5X8P - chains E and A of the 58 polymer chains in the assembly; structure by electron microscopy, 3.40 A resolution.

# Chain E
Molecule: 50S ribosomal protein L4, chloroplastic
Source organism: Spinacia oleracea
UniProt: O49937 (RK4_SPIOL); residues 51-293 here = UniProt positions 51-293
Amino-acid sequence (243 residues; row label = number of the first residue in the row):
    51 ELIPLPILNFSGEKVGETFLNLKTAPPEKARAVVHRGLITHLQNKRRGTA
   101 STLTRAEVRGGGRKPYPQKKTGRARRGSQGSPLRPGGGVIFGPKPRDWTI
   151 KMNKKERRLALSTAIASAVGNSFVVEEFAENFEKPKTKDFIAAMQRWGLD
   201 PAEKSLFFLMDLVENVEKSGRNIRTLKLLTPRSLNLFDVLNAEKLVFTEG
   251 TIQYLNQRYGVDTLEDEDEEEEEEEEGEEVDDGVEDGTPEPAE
Unresolved in the structure: 51, 262-293

# Chain A
Molecule: 23S rRNA
Source organism: Spinacia oleracea
Sequence (2810 nucleotides; row label = number of the first residue in the row):
     1 UUCAAACGAGGAAAGGCUUACGGUGGAUACCUAGGCACCCAGAGACGAGG
    51 AAGGGCGUAUUAAUCGACGAAAUGCUUCGGGGAGUUGAAAAUAAGCAGAG
   101 AUCCGGAGAUUCCCGAAUAGGUCAACCUUUCGAACUUCUGCUGAAUCCAU
   151 GGGCAGGCAAGAGACAACCUGGCGAACUGAAACAUCUUAGUAGCCAGAGG
   201 AAAAGAAAGCAAAAGCGAUUCCCGUAGUAGCGGCGAGCGAAAUGGGAGCA
   251 GCCUAAACCGUGAAAACGGGGUUGUGGGAGAGCAAUACAAGCGUCGUGCU
   301 GCUAGGCGAAUCAGUGGAGUGCGGAACCCUAGAUGGUGAAAGUCCAGUAG
   351 CCGAAAGCAUCACUAGCUUAUGCUCUGACCCGAGUAGCAUGGGGCACGUG
   401 GAAUCCCGUGUGAAUCAGCAAGGACCACCUUGCAAGGCUAAAUACUCCUG
   451 GGUGACCGAUAGCGAAGUAGUACCGUGAGGGAAGGGUGAAAAGAACCCCC
   501 AUCGGGGAGUGAAAUAGAACAUGAAACCGUAAGCUCUCAAGCAGUGGGAG
   551 GGGGACCAGACCCUGACCGCGUGCCUGUUGAAGAAUGAGCCGGCGACUCA
   601 UAGGCAGUGGCUUGGUUAAGGGAACCCACCGGAGCCGUAGCGAAAGCGAG
   651 UCUUCAUAGGGCAAUUGUCACUGCUUAUGGACCCGAACCUGGGUGAUCUA
   701 UCCAUGACCAGGAUGAAGCUUGGGUGAAACUAAGUGGAGGUCCGAACCGA
   751 CUGAUGUUGAAGAAUCAGCGGAUGAGUUGUGGUUAGGGGUGAAAUGCCAC
   801 UCGAACCCAGAGCUAGCUGGUUCUCCCCGAAAUGCGUUGAGGCGCAGCAG
   851 UUGACUGGACAUCUAGGGGUAAAGCACUGUUUCGGUGCGGGCCGCGAGAG
   901 CGGUACCAAAUCGAGGCAAACUCUGAAUACUAGAUAUGACCUCCAAAUAA
   951 CAGGGGUCAAGGUCGGCCAGUGAGACGAUGGGGGAUAAGCUUCAUCGUCG
  1001 AGAGGGAAACAGCCCGGAUCACCAGCUAAGGCCCCUAAAUGACCGCUCAG
  1051 UGAUAAAGGAGGUAGGGGUGCAGAGACAGCCAGGAGGUUUGCCUAGAAGC
  1101 AGCCACCCUUGAAAGAGUGCGUAAUAGCUCACUGAUCGAGCGCUCUUGCG
  1151 CCGAAGAUGAACGGGGCUAAGCGGUCUGCCGAAGCUGUGGGAUGUAAAAA
  1201 AACAUCGGUAGGGGAGCGUUCCGUGUUAGGGAGAAACGCGUGCGUGAGCC
  1251 GCGUUGGACGAAGCGGAAGCGAGAAUGUCGGCUUGAGUAACGCAAACAUU
  1301 GGUGAGAAUCCAAUGCCCCGAAAACCUAAGGGUUCCUCCGCAAGGUUCGU
  1351 CCACGGAGGGUGAGUCAGGGCCUAAGAUCAGGCCGAAAGGCGUAGUCGAU
  1401 GGACAACAGGUGAAUAUUCCUGUACUACCCCUUGUUGGUCCCGAGGGACG
  1451 GAGGAGGCUAGGUUAGCCGAAAGAUGGUUAUCGGUUCAAGGACGCAAGGU
  1501 GACCCUGUUUUUCAGGGUAAGAAGGGGUAGAGAAAAUGCCUCGAGCCAAU
  1551 GUUCGAGUACCAGGCGCUACGGCGCUGAAGUAACCGAUGCCAUACUCCCA
  1601 GGAAAAGCUCGAACGACCUUCAACAAAAGGGUACCUGUACCCGAAACCGA
  1651 CACAGGUAGGUAGGUAGAGAAUACCUAGGGGCGCGAGACAACUCUCUCUA
  1701 AGGAACUCGGCAAAAUAGCCCCGUAACUUCGGGAGAAGGGGUGCCCCCUC
  1751 ACAAAGGGGGUCGAAGUGACCAGGCCCGGGCGACUGUUUACCAAAAACAC
  1801 AGGUCUCCGCAAAGUCGUAAGACCAUGUAUGGGGGCUGACGCCUGCCCAG
  1851 UGCCGGAAGGUCAAGGAAGUUGGUGACCUGAUGACAGGGGAGCCGGCGAC
  1901 CGAAGCCCCGGUGAACGGCGGCCGUAACUAUAACGGUCCUAAGGUAGCGA
  1951 AAUUCCUUGUCGGGUAAGUUCCGACCCGCACGAAAGGCGUAACGAUCUGG
  2001 GCACUGUCUCGGAGAGAGGCUCGGUGAAAUAGACAUGUCUGUGAAGAUGC
  2051 GGACUACCUGCACCUGGACAGAAAGACCCUAUGAAGCUUUACUGUUCCCU
  2101 GGGAUUGGCUUUGGGCUUUUCCUGCGCAGCUUAGGUGGAAGGCGAAGAAG
  2151 GCCCCCUUCCGGGGGGGCCCGAGCCAUCAGUGAGAUACCACUCUGGAAGA
  2201 GCUAGAAUUCUAACCUUGUGUCAGGACCUACGGGCCAAGGGACAUUCUCA
  2251 GGUAGACAGUUUCUAUGGGGCGUAGGCCUCCCAAAAGGUAACGGAGGCGU
  2301 GCAAAGGUUUCCUCGGGCCGGACGGAGAUUGGCCCUCGAGUGCAAAGGCA
  2351 GAAGGGAGCUUGACUGCAAGACCCACCCGUCGAGCAGGGACGAAAGUCGG
  2401 CCUUAGUGAUCCGACGGUGCCGAGUGGAAGGGCCGUCGCUCAACGGAUAA
  2451 AAGUUACUCUAGGGAUAACAGGCUGAUCUUCCCCAAGAGUUCACAUCGAC
  2501 GGGAAGGUUUGGCACCUCGAUGUCGGCUCUUCGCCACCUGGGGCUGUAGU
  2551 AUGUUCCAAGGGUUGGGCUGUUCGCCCAUUAAAGCGGUACGUGAGCUGGG
  2601 UUCAGAACGUCGUGAGACAGUUCGGUCCAUAUCCGGUGUGGGCGUUAGAG
  2651 CAUUGAGAGGACCUUUCCCUAGUACGAGAGGACCGGGAAGGACGCACCUC
  2701 UGGUGUACCAGUUAUCGUGCCCACGGUAAACGCUGGGUAGCCAAGUGCGG
  2751 AGCGGAUAACUGCUGAAAGCAUCUAAGUAGUAAGCCCACCCCAAGAUGAG
  2801 UGCUCUCCUA
Unresolved in the structure: 1

# Interface between chain E and chain A
Pairs across the interface - 156 pairs, chain E then chain A:
  Pro76(E) - G610(A)  phosphate contact
  Lys79(E) - G609(A)  salt bridge to the phosphate
  Lys79(E) - G610(A)  phosphate contact
  Val83(E) - G609(A)  sugar contact
  Val83(E) - G610(A)  sugar contact
  His85(E) - G1265(A)  hydrogen bond to the sugar
  Arg86(E) - G609(A)  hydrogen bond to the base
  Arg86(E) - A670(A)  hydrogen bond to the base
  Arg86(E) - C671(A)  sugar contact
  Ile89(E) - G1266(A)  sugar contact
  Leu92(E) - A455(A)  hydrogen bond to the base
  Gln93(E) - A455(A)  base contact
  Gln93(E) - U672(A)  phosphate contact
  Asn94(E) - C626(A)  hydrogen bond to the sugar
  Asn94(E) - C627(A)  hydrogen bond to the phosphate
  Lys95(E) - C625(A)  base contact
  Lys95(E) - C626(A)  sugar contact
  Arg96(E) - A455(A)  base contact
  Arg96(E) - C456(A)  salt bridge to the phosphate
  Arg96(E) - A1267(A)  sugar contact
  Arg97(E) - C38(A)  hydrogen bond to the base
  Arg97(E) - G452(A)  base contact
  Arg97(E) - U453(A)  hydrogen bond to the sugar
  Arg97(E) - G454(A)  sugar contact
  Arg97(E) - A455(A)  phosphate contact
  Thr99(E) - A37(A)  base contact
  Thr99(E) - G454(A)  hydrogen bond to the base
  Thr99(E) - A455(A)  phosphate contact
  Thr99(E) - C456(A)  sugar contact
  Ala100(E) - C456(A)  sugar contact
  Ser101(E) - C36(A)  sugar contact
  Ser101(E) - A37(A)  sugar contact
  Thr102(E) - G462(A)  hydrogen bond to the phosphate
  Thr102(E) - G1269(A)  base contact
  Leu103(E) - C463(A)  phosphate contact
  Leu103(E) - G464(A)  phosphate contact
  Arg105(E) - C684(A)  salt bridge to the phosphate
  Arg105(E) - G685(A)  salt bridge to the phosphate
  Arg105(E) - G812(A)  sugar contact
  Ala106(E) - G812(A)  phosphate contact
  Val108(E) - G464(A)  phosphate contact
  Arg109(E) - G464(A)  hydrogen bond to the base
  Arg109(E) - G470(A)  base contact
  Arg109(E) - G481(A)  phosphate contact
  Gly110(E) - G481(A)  phosphate contact
  Gly111(E) - G481(A)  hydrogen bond to the phosphate
  Gly112(E) - A809(A)  phosphate contact
  Arg113(E) - C807(A)  salt bridge to the phosphate
  Arg113(E) - C808(A)  phosphate contact
  Lys114(E) - A686(A)  salt bridge to the phosphate
  Lys114(E) - A687(A)  salt bridge to the phosphate
  Gln118(E) - G685(A)  hydrogen bond to the sugar
  Gln118(E) - A686(A)  hydrogen bond to the sugar
  Gln118(E) - U1276(A)  base contact
  Gln118(E) - U2460(A)  phosphate contact
  Gln118(E) - A2461(A)  phosphate contact
  Lys119(E) - A2074(A)  phosphate contact
  Lys119(E) - G2075(A)  phosphate contact
  Lys119(E) - U2460(A)  salt bridge to the phosphate
  Lys119(E) - A2461(A)  salt bridge to the phosphate
  Lys120(E) - A2073(A)  phosphate contact
  Lys120(E) - A2074(A)  hydrogen bond to the phosphate
  Thr121(E) - A2074(A)  phosphate contact
  Gly122(E) - A2073(A)  phosphate contact
  Gly122(E) - A2074(A)  phosphate contact
  Arg123(E) - U1276(A)  hydrogen bond to the base
  Arg123(E) - U1278(A)  phosphate contact
  Ala124(E) - U1276(A)  phosphate contact
  Ala124(E) - G1277(A)  phosphate contact
  Ala124(E) - U1278(A)  hydrogen bond to the phosphate
  Arg125(E) - C684(A)  hydrogen bond to the base
  Arg125(E) - G685(A)  sugar contact
  Arg125(E) - U818(A)  hydrogen bond to the base
  Arg125(E) - U1276(A)  salt bridge to the phosphate
  Arg125(E) - A2074(A)  hydrogen bond to the base
  Arg125(E) - G2462(A)  salt bridge to the phosphate
  Arg126(E) - U1278(A)  salt bridge to the phosphate
  Gly127(E) - G685(A)  sugar contact
  Gly127(E) - A686(A)  phosphate contact
  Ser128(E) - G685(A)  phosphate contact
  Gln129(E) - G481(A)  sugar contact
  Pro132(E) - C684(A)  phosphate contact
  Leu133(E) - C594(A)  base contact
  Leu133(E) - C683(A)  sugar contact
  Leu133(E) - C684(A)  sugar contact
  Leu133(E) - A1275(A)  base contact
  Leu133(E) - G1277(A)  hydrogen bond to the base
  Leu133(E) - U1278(A)  sugar contact
  Arg134(E) - U1278(A)  sugar contact
  Arg134(E) - C1279(A)  salt bridge to the phosphate
  Pro135(E) - U460(A)  base contact
  Pro135(E) - A461(A)  phosphate contact
  Pro135(E) - G593(A)  base contact
  Pro135(E) - U1278(A)  sugar contact
  Pro135(E) - C1279(A)  sugar contact
  Val139(E) - G462(A)  phosphate contact
  Val139(E) - G1269(A)  base contact
  Ile140(E) - A596(A)  sugar contact
  Ile140(E) - C683(A)  phosphate contact
  Ile140(E) - G812(A)  base contact
  Phe141(E) - A596(A)  phosphate contact
  Phe141(E) - U598(A)  stacking on the base
  Phe141(E) - C682(A)  phosphate contact
  Phe141(E) - G1269(A)  sugar contact
  Gly142(E) - G1269(A)  sugar contact
  Pro143(E) - G1269(A)  phosphate contact
  Pro145(E) - A37(A)  sugar contact
  Arg146(E) - A600(A)  salt bridge to the phosphate
  Ile150(E) - C671(A)  sugar contact
  Lys151(E) - U616(A)  phosphate contact
  Lys151(E) - U617(A)  salt bridge to the phosphate
  Lys151(E) - C669(A)  hydrogen bond to the sugar
  Lys151(E) - A670(A)  hydrogen bond to the sugar
  Lys151(E) - C671(A)  phosphate contact
  Met152(E) - U617(A)  phosphate contact
  Met152(E) - A670(A)  sugar contact
  Asn153(E) - G609(A)  hydrogen bond to the base
  Asn153(E) - U616(A)  sugar contact
  Asn153(E) - U617(A)  phosphate contact
  Asn153(E) - C669(A)  hydrogen bond to the sugar
  Lys154(E) - U617(A)  hydrogen bond to the phosphate
  Lys155(E) - G610(A)  hydrogen bond to the sugar
  Lys155(E) - U616(A)  salt bridge to the phosphate
  Glu156(E) - G610(A)  sugar contact
  Arg157(E) - A628(A)  salt bridge to the phosphate
  Arg158(E) - C629(A)  salt bridge to the phosphate
  Arg158(E) - C630(A)  salt bridge to the phosphate
  Leu159(E) - G610(A)  phosphate contact
  Leu159(E) - C611(A)  phosphate contact
  Pro185(E) - U330(A)  phosphate contact
  Lys186(E) - U330(A)  phosphate contact
  Thr187(E) - C329(A)  base contact
  Thr187(E) - U330(A)  sugar contact
  Lys188(E) - C328(A)  salt bridge to the phosphate
  Lys188(E) - C329(A)  base contact
  Lys204(E) - G1225(A)  phosphate contact
  Lys218(E) - U330(A)  hydrogen bond to the sugar
  Arg221(E) - A331(A)  salt bridge to the phosphate
  Arg221(E) - A349(A)  hydrogen bond to the sugar
  Asn222(E) - C329(A)  hydrogen bond to the sugar
  Asn222(E) - A331(A)  hydrogen bond to the phosphate
  Asn222(E) - G332(A)  hydrogen bond to the sugar
  Arg224(E) - G332(A)  hydrogen bond to the phosphate
  Arg224(E) - A333(A)  salt bridge to the phosphate
  Arg224(E) - U1226(A)  hydrogen bond to the base
  Pro231(E) - A628(A)  hydrogen bond to the sugar
  Arg232(E) - G622(A)  hydrogen bond to the phosphate
  Arg232(E) - A623(A)  salt bridge to the phosphate
  Arg232(E) - C627(A)  hydrogen bond to the base
  Arg232(E) - A628(A)  hydrogen bond to the base
  Ser233(E) - A623(A)  hydrogen bond to the base
  Leu234(E) - A628(A)  sugar contact
  Asn235(E) - C627(A)  hydrogen bond to the sugar
  Phe237(E) - G1223(A)  sugar contact
  Arg258(E) - C629(A)  sugar contact
  Tyr259(E) - C629(A)  phosphate contact
Other interface residues (no listed pair), chain E (86 interface residues in all): Gly98, Thr104, Ser131, Gly136, Gly137, Lys144, Thr149, Lys184, Ile191, Ile223
Other interface residues (no listed pair), chain A (84 interface residues in all): G480, G595, C597, C599, U608, A618, G631, G680, A681, U1224, A1268

# Summary
The interface between chain E and chain A involves 86 residues on one side and 84 on the other, with 40
hydrogen bonds, 23 salt bridges and 1 aromatic stacking contact. Among the polar pairs are Arg86(E)-G609(A),
Arg86(E)-A670(A) and Leu92(E)-A455(A).
Here chain E is 50S ribosomal protein L4, chloroplastic and chain A is 23S rRNA, both from Spinacia oleracea.
Entry 5X8P (Structure of the 70S chloroplast ribosome from spinach) was determined by electron microscopy,
deposited together with 5X8R and 5X8T.
